Entry 8CF1 (electron microscopy, 1.82 A resolution); this record covers chains A and E of the 10 polymer chains in the assembly.

# Chain A
Molecule: 16S rRNA
Organism: Escherichia coli BW25113
Sequence (1540 nucleotides; row label = number of the first residue in the row):
     1 AAAUUGAAGAGUUUGAUCAUGGCUCAGAUUGAACGCUGGCGGCAGGCCUA
    51 ACACAUGCAAGUCGAACGGUAACAGGAAGAAGCUUGCUUCUUUGCUGACG
   101 AGUGGCGGACGGGUGAGUAAUGUCUGGGAAACUGCCUGAUGGAGGGGGAU
   151 AACUACUGGAAACGGUAGCUAAUACCGCAUAACGUCGCAAGACCAAAGAG
   201 GGGGACCUUCGGGCCUCUUGCCAUCGGAUGUGCCCAGAUGGGAUUAGCUA
   251 GUAGGUGGGGUAACGGCUCACCUAGGCGACGAUCCCUAGCUGGUCUGAGA
   301 GGAUGACCAGCCACACUGGAACUGAGACACGGUCCAGACUCCUACGGGAG
   351 GCAGCAGUGGGGAAUAUUGCACAAUGGGCGCAAGCCUGAUGCAGCCAUGC
   401 CGCGUGUAUGAAGAAGCCCUUCGGGUUGUAAAGUACUUUCAGCGGGGAGG
   451 AAGGGAGUAAAGUUAAUACCUUUGCUCAUUGACGUUACCCGCAGAAGAAG
   501 CACCGGCUAACUCCGUGCCAGCAGCCXCGGUAAUACGGAGGGUGCAAGCG
   551 UUAAUCGGAAUUACUGGGCGUAAAGCGCACGCAGGCGGUUUGUUAAGUCA
   601 GAUGUGAAAUCCCCGGGCUCAACCUGGGAACUGCAUCUGAUACUGGCAAG
   651 CUUGAGUCUCGUAGAGGGGGGUAGAAUUCCAGGUGUAGCGGUGAAAUGCG
   701 UAGAGAUCUGGAGGAAUACCGGUGGCGAAGGCGGCCCCCUGGACGAAGAC
   751 UGACGCUCAGGUGCGAAAGCGUGGGGAGCAAACAGGAUUAGAUACCCUGG
   801 UAGUCCACGCCGUAAACGAUGUCGACUUGGAGGUUGUGCCCUUGAGGCGU
   851 GGCUUCCGGAGCUAACGCGUUAAGUCGACCGCCUGGGGAGUACGGCCGCA
   901 AGGUUAAAACUCAAAUGAAUUGACGGGGGCCCGCACAAGCGGUGGAGCAU
   951 GUGGUUUAAUUCGAUGXAACGCGAAGAACCUUACCUGGUCUUGACAUCCA
  1001 CGGAAGUUUUCAGAGAUGAGAAUGUGCCUUCGGGAACCGUGAGACAGGUG
  1051 CUGCAUGGCUGUCGUCAGCUCGUGUUGUGAAAUGUUGGGUUAAGUCCCGC
  1101 AACGAGCGCAACCCUUAUCCUUUGUUGCCAGCGGUCCGGCCGGGAACUCA
  1151 AAGGAGACUGCCAGUGAUAAACUGGAGGAAGGUGGGGAUGACGUCAAGUC
  1201 AUCAUGGCCCUUACGACCAGGGCUACACACGUGCUACAAUGGCGCAUACA
  1251 AAGAGAAGCGACCUCGCGAGAGCAAGCGGACCUCAUAAAGUGCGUCGUAG
  1301 UCCGGAUUGGAGUCUGCAACUCGACUCCAUGAAGUCGGAAUCGCUAGUAA
  1351 UCGUGGAUCAGAAUGCCACGGUGAAUACGUUCCCGGGCCUUGUACACACC
  1401 GCCCGUXACACCAUGGGAGUGGGUUGCAAAAGAAGUAGGUAGCUUAACCU
  1451 UCGGGAGGGCGCUUACCACUUUGUGAUUCAUGACUGGGGUGAAGUCGUAA
  1501 CAAGGUAACCGUAGGGGAACCUGCGGUUGGAUCACCUCCU
Disordered / not traced: 1-918, 1404-1540
Modified / non-standard residues: PSU (pseudouridine-5'-monophosphate) at position 516, G7M (N7-methyl-guanosine-5'-monophosphate) at position 527, 2MG (2N-methylguanosine-5'-monophosphate) at position 966, 5MC (5-methylcytidine-5'-monophosphate) at position 967, 2MG (2N-methylguanosine-5'-monophosphate) at position 1207, 4OC (4n,o2'-methylcytidine-5'-monophosphate) at position 1402, 5MC (5-methylcytidine-5'-monophosphate) at position 1407, UR3 (3-methyluridine-5'-monophoshate) at position 1498, 2MG (2N-methylguanosine-5'-monophosphate) at position 1516, MA6 (6N-dimethyladenosine-5'-monophoshate) at position 1518, MA6 (6N-dimethyladenosine-5'-monophoshate) at position 1519
Ion coordination: K+ site 1: G925, G927, U1390, U1391; Mg2+ site 1 near C934 (its only coordinating residue here); Mg2+ site 2 near A937 (its only coordinating residue here); K+ site 2: U943, G944; K+ site 3: U943, G944, G945; Mg2+ site 3: G944, G945; Mg2+ site 4: A964, U1199; K+ site 4: G971, G1233, U1364; Mg2+ site 5 near C972 (its only coordinating residue here); K+ site 5: G976, C1359, G1361, A1362; Mg2+ site 6: C979, C980, U981, G1222; Mg2+ site 7 near C980 (its only coordinating residue here); 7 more K+ sites not listed; 12 more Mg2+ sites not listed
Ligand contacts: tetracycline (TAC): U965, 2MG_966, G1053, C1054, C1195, A1196, A1197, G1198
What the authors report for this chain:
  - binding site for tetracycline: C1054
  - Mg2+ coordination through a water molecule: U965, 2MG_966

# Chain E
Name: Small ribosomal subunit protein uS5
Organism: Escherichia coli BW25113
UniProtKB: P0A7W1 (RS5_ECOLI); residue numbers follow UniProt; this construct covers 1-167
Amino-acid sequence (167 residues; numbered 1 to 167; the number before each row is that of its first residue):
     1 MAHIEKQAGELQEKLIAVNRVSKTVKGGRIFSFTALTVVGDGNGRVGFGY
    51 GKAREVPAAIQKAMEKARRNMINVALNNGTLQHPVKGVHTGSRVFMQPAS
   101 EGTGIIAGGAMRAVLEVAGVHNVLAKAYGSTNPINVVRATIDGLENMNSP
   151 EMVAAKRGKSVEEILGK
Disordered / not traced: 1-12, 40-47, 71-167
UniProt features mapped onto this chain:
  - modified residue: Ala2 (N-acetylalanine)
  - natural variant: Arg20 (R20L: In strain: SPCR9), Val21 (V21E: In strain: SPCR7), Ser22 (S22P: In strain: SPCR13 and SPCR15), Gly104 (G104R: In strain: N-660), Arg112 (R112G: In strain: NEA-314; R112L: In strain: N-421 and D-1023; R112S: In strain: NEA-319), Glu151 (E151S: In strain: B), Glu162 to Lys167 (sequence variant, change not given here; In strain: 0-1)
  - mutagenesis: Arg20 to Arg29 (No effect on mRNA unwinding ability of the ribosome)

# Chain A / chain E interface
Contacting residue pairs (34; chain A residue first):
  U921(A) - Lys23(E)  hydrogen bond to the sugar
  U921(A) - Thr24(E)  hydrogen bond to the sugar
  G922(A) - Thr24(E)  sugar contact
  G922(A) - Val25(E)  hydrogen bond to the sugar
  G922(A) - Lys26(E)  sugar contact
  A923(A) - Lys26(E)  phosphate contact
  U1070(A) - Val25(E)  phosphate contact
  U1070(A) - Arg54(E)  hydrogen bond to the phosphate
  C1071(A) - Arg54(E)  salt bridge to the phosphate
  G1072(A) - Lys62(E)  salt bridge to the phosphate
  U1073(A) - Lys62(E)  salt bridge to the phosphate
  G1074(A) - Lys66(E)  phosphate contact
  G1074(A) - Arg69(E)  salt bridge to the phosphate
  G1079(A) - Tyr50(E)  hydrogen bond to the phosphate
  A1080(A) - Val21(E)  phosphate contact
  A1080(A) - Ser22(E)  sugar contact
  A1080(A) - Thr34(E)  phosphate contact
  A1080(A) - Tyr50(E)  hydrogen bond to the phosphate
  A1080(A) - Lys52(E)  salt bridge to the phosphate
  A1081(A) - Val21(E)  phosphate contact
  A1081(A) - Ser22(E)  phosphate contact
  A1081(A) - Lys23(E)  hydrogen bond to the phosphate
  A1081(A) - Ser32(E)  phosphate contact
  A1081(A) - Lys52(E)  salt bridge to the phosphate
  A1082(A) - Lys23(E)  salt bridge to the phosphate
  G1193(A) - Gly27(E)  sugar contact
  U1194(A) - Gly27(E)  sugar contact
  A1396(A) - Thr24(E)  base contact
  A1396(A) - Arg29(E)  hydrogen bond to the phosphate
  C1397(A) - Arg29(E)  salt bridge to the phosphate
  A1398(A) - Thr24(E)  base contact
  A1398(A) - Val25(E)  hydrogen bond to the base
  A1398(A) - Lys26(E)  hydrogen bond to the base
  A1398(A) - Gly28(E)  base contact
Other interface residues (no listed pair), chain A (18 interface residues in all): C924
Other interface residues (no listed pair), chain E (18 interface residues in all): Glu65

# Overview
Chain A and chain E each contribute 18 residues to their interface, with 10 hydrogen bonds and 8 salt bridges.
Polar pairs include A1398(A)-Val25(E), A1398(A)-Lys26(E) and U921(A)-Lys23(E). Ligands of chain A:
tetracycline. From the paper: a binding site for tetracycline at C1054(A); water-mediated Mg2+ coordination by
U965(A) and 2MG_966(A).
Here chain A is 16S rRNA and chain E is Small ribosomal subunit protein uS5, both from Escherichia coli
BW25113. Entry 8CF1 (Tetracycline bound to the 30S head) was determined by electron microscopy together with
8CA7, 8CAI, 8CEP, 8CF8, 8CGI, 8CGJ, 8CGR and 8CGU from the same study.
